Entry 1J02 (X-ray diffraction, 1.70 A resolution); this record covers chain A.

Chain A:
Molecule: Heme oxygenase 1
Organism: Rattus norvegicus
Notes: EC 1.14.99.3; fragment: C-terminal truncated fragment
Reference sequence: P06762 (HMOX1_RAT); residues 1-267 here = UniProt positions 1-267
Sequence (267 residues; each row starts with the number of its first residue):
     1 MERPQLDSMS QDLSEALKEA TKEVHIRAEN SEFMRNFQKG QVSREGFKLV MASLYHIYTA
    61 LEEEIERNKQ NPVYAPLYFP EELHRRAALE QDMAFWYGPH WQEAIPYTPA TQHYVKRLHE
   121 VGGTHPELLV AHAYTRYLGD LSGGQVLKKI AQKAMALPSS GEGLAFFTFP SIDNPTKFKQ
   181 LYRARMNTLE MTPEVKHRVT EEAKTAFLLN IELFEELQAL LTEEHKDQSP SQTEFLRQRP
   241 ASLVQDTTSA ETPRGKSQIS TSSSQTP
Unresolved in the structure: 1-10, 223-267
UniProt features mapped onto this chain:
  - binding site (heme b): K18, H25, Y134, R183
  - site: D140 (Important for catalytic activity)
  - modified residue (Phosphoserine): S229, S242
Metal / ion sites: heme Fe: H25 (together with nitric oxide)
Small-molecule neighbours:
  - heme (HEM): K18, H25, A28, E29, M34, Q38, Y134, T135, R136, L138, G139, S142, G143, L147, K179, R183, F207, N210, F214
  - nitric oxide (NO), molecule 1: V24, R27, L208, I211
  - nitric oxide (NO), molecule 2: H25, G139, S142, G143, G144

Summary:
Chain A binds heme and nitric oxide. UniProt lists 4 heme b-binding residues.
Chain A is Heme oxygenase 1 (Rattus norvegicus); the structure, Crystal Structure of Rat Heme Oxygenase-1-Heme
Bound to NO, was determined by X-ray diffraction together with 1IX3, 1IX4 and 1UBB from the same study.
